Entry 7Y0J (electron microscopy, 3.62 A resolution); this record covers chains A and J of the 12 polymer chains in the assembly.

Chain A:
Molecule: Immunoglobulin heavy constant mu
From: Homo sapiens
UniProt: P01871 (IGHM_HUMAN); residues 229-576 here correspond to UniProt positions 106-453 (UniProt number = residue number - 123)
Amino-acid sequence (383 residues; numbered 194 to 576; the number before each row is that of its first residue):
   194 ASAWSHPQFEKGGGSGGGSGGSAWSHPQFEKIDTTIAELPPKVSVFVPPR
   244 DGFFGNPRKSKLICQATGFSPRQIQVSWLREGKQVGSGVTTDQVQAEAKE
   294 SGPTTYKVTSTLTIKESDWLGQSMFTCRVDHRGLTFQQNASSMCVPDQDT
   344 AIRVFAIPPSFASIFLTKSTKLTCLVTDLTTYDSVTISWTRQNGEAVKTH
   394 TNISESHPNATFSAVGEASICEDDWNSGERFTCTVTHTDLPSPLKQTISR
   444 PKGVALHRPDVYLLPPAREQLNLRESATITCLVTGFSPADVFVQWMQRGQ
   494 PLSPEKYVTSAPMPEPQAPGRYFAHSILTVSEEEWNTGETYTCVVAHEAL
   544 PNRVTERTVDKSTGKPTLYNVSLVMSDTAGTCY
Disordered / not traced: 194-344
Differences from the reference sequence: expression tag (194-228)
Cystine bridges: Cys-367/Cys-426, Cys-474/Cys-536
Covalent attachments: N-acetylglucosamine (NAG) linked to Asn-563

Chain J:
Molecule: Immunoglobulin J chain
From: Homo sapiens
UniProt: P01591 (IGJ_HUMAN); residues 1-136 here correspond to UniProt positions 24-159 (UniProt number = residue number + 23)
Amino-acid sequence (136 residues; numbered 1 to 136; the number before each row is that of its first residue):
     1 EDERIVLVDNKCKCARITSRIIRSSEDPNEDIVERNIRIIVPLNNRENIS
    51 DPTSPLRTRFVYHLSDLCKKCDPTEVELDNQIVTATQSNICDEDSATETC
   101 YTYDRNKCYTAVVPLVYGGETKMVETALTPDACYPD
Disordered / not traced: 1-2, 70-97
Cystine bridges: Cys-12/Cys-100, Cys-108/Cys-133
Covalent attachments: N-acetylglucosamine (NAG) linked to Asn-48

Interface between chain A and chain J:
Pairs across the interface (45):
  Ser-353(A) / Tyr-117(J)
  Ala-355(A) / Tyr-117(J)
  Ser-356(A) / Tyr-117(J)  hydrogen bond
  Phe-358(A) / Lys-122(J)
  Leu-359(A) / Leu-115(J)  hydrophobic
  Leu-359(A) / Tyr-117(J)  hydrophobic
  Leu-359(A) / Lys-122(J)
  Thr-360(A) / Glu-120(J)
  Arg-451(A) / Asp-131(J)  salt bridge
  Phe-485(A) / Val-116(J)
  Gln-487(A) / Pro-114(J)
  Gln-487(A) / Val-116(J)
  Met-489(A) / Pro-114(J)
  Arg-491(A) / Thr-53(J)
  Gly-492(A) / Pro-114(J)
  Pro-494(A) / Pro-114(J)  hydrophobic
  Pro-544(A) / Tyr-134(J)  hydrophobic
  Asn-545(A) / Val-124(J)
  Asn-545(A) / Glu-125(J)  hydrogen bond (side chain-backbone)
  Val-547(A) / Thr-126(J)
  Val-547(A) / Ala-127(J)
  Glu-549(A) / Val-113(J)
  Thr-551(A) / Pro-52(J)
  Asp-553(A) / Arg-46(J)  salt bridge
  Ser-555(A) / Leu-56(J)
  Thr-556(A) / Arg-46(J)  hydrogen bond
  Thr-556(A) / Leu-56(J)
  Asn-563(A) / Thr-58(J)
  Val-564(A) / Phe-60(J)  hydrophobic
  Ser-565(A) / Thr-58(J)
  Leu-566(A) / Phe-60(J)  hydrophobic
  Leu-566(A) / Tyr-62(J)  hydrophobic
  Val-567(A) / Arg-59(J)
  Val-567(A) / Phe-60(J)
  Val-567(A) / Val-61(J)  hydrophobic
  Met-568(A) / Ile-39(J)  hydrophobic
  Ser-569(A) / Tyr-62(J)  hydrogen bond (backbone-backbone)
  Ser-569(A) / Leu-64(J)
  Asp-570(A) / Leu-64(J)
  Thr-571(A) / Arg-35(J)  hydrogen bond (backbone-side chain)
  Ala-572(A) / Arg-35(J)  hydrogen bond (backbone-side chain)
  Thr-574(A) / Cys-68(J)  hydrogen bond (backbone-side chain)
  Cys-575(A) / Leu-7(J)  hydrophobic
  Cys-575(A) / Val-8(J)  hydrophobic
  Cys-575(A) / Cys-68(J)  hydrophobic
Also at the interface, not in a pair above, chain A (39 interface residues in all): Thr-533, Val-537, Thr-548, Val-552, Gly-573, Tyr-576
Also at the interface, not in a pair above, chain J (34 interface residues in all): Val-41, Leu-43, His-63, Ser-65, Pro-130, Cys-133

In short:
39 residues of chain A and 34 residues of chain J are in contact; the contacts include 7 hydrogen bonds and 2
salt bridges. Among the polar pairs are Arg-451(A)/Asp-131(J), Asp-553(A)/Arg-46(J) and Ser-356(A)/Tyr-117(J).
N-acetylglucosamine is covalently linked to Asn-563(A). N-acetylglucosamine is covalently linked to Asn-48(J).
Here chain A is Immunoglobulin heavy constant mu and chain J is Immunoglobulin J chain, both from Homo
sapiens. Entry 7Y0J (Cryo-EM structure of human IgM-Fc in complex with the J chain and the P. falciparum
TM284VAR1) was determined by electron microscopy (same publication as 7Y0H, 7Y09 and 7YG2).
